3QGC - chains A and B; structure by X-ray diffraction, 1.90 A resolution.

Chain A:
Name: Fem-3 mRNA-binding factor 2
Organism: Caenorhabditis elegans
Notes: fragment: PUM-HD domain, rsidues 164-575
Reference sequence: Q09312 (FBF2_CAEEL); residues 164-575 here = UniProt positions 164-575
Amino-acid sequence (413 residues; numbered 163 to 575; the number before each row is that of its first residue):
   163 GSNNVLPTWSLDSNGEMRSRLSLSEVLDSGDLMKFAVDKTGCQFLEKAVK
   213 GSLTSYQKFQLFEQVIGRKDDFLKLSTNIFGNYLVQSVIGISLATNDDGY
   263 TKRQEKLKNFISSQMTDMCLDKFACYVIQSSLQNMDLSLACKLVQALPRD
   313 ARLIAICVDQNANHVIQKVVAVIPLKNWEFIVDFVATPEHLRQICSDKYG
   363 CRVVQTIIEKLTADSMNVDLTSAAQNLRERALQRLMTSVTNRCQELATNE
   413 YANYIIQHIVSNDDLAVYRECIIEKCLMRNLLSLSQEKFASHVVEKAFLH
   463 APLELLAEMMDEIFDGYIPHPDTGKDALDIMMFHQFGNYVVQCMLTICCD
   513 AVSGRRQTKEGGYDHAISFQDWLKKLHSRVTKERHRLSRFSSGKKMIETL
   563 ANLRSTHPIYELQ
Not modelled in the structure: 163-167, 568-575
Differences from the reference sequence: expression tag (163); engineered mutation Tyr288 (Arg in Q09312)
Curated features (UniProtKB/Swiss-Prot):
  - site: Tyr479 (Interacts with lst-1)
  - mutagenesis: Cys363 (C363A: Increases binding affinity for 8 nt target RNA by comparison with 9 nt target; when associated with only Y-364, or with Y-364 and A- or S-367 ...), Arg364 (R364Y: Abolishes binding affinity for both 8 and 9 nt target RNAs ...), Gln367 (Q367A/S: Increases binding specificity for 8 nt RNA target when associated with A- or S-363 and Y-364), Leu444 (L444A: Does not affect binding to lst-1), Gln448 (Q448G: Slightly reduces binding to lst-1), His454 (H454A: Reduces binding affinity to 9 nt target RNA; H454Y/F/W/N/R: Switches nucleotide specificity at positions +2 and +3 in the RNA target), Tyr479 to Thr485 (Abrogates binding to lst-1), Tyr479 (Y479A: Reduces thermal stability and disrupts interaction with lst-1; Y479G/A/V/Q/F/R: Abrogates binding to lst-1), Ile480 (I480A: Does not affect binding to lst-1), Pro481 (P481A: Does not affect binding to lst-1), His482 (H482A: Does not affect binding to lst-1), Pro483 (P483G: Does not affect binding to lst-1), 3 further mutagenesis entries in UniProt
Disulfides: Cys405-Cys438
From the paper describing this entry:
  - binding site for the 9-nt RNA strand (chain B): Tyr288
  - mutagenesis - H454A (Kd of 24 +/- 2.1 nM): decreased binding to WT RNA
  - mutagenesis - H454A: decreased stability
  - specificity-determining residues: His454
  - mutagenesis - H454R: decreased binding to position +2
  - mutagenesis - H454N: decreased binding to position +3

Chain B:
Molecule: 9-nt RNA strand
Sequence (9 nucleotides; numbered 1 to 9; the number before each row is that of its first residue):
     1 UGUGCCUUA

How chain A and chain B interact:
Residue-residue contacts (44):
  Lys201(A) - A9(B)  hydrogen bond to the sugar
  Glu208(A) - A9(B)  base contact
  Ile241(A) - U8(B)  base contact
  Phe242(A) - A9(B)  sugar contact
  Asn244(A) - U8(B)  hydrogen bond to the base
  Tyr245(A) - U8(B)  hydrogen bond to the base
  Tyr245(A) - A9(B)  stacking on the base
  Gln248(A) - U8(B)  hydrogen bond to the base
  Phe285(A) - U8(B)  base contact
  Tyr288(A) - U7(B)  hydrogen bond to the base
  Tyr288(A) - U8(B)  stacking on the base
  Gln291(A) - U7(B)  hydrogen bond to the base
  Gln322(A) - U7(B)  base contact
  Asn323(A) - U7(B)  base contact
  His326(A) - C6(B)  sugar contact
  His326(A) - U7(B)  stacking on the base
  Lys360(A) - G4(B)  sugar contact
  Lys360(A) - C5(B)  sugar contact
  Tyr361(A) - C5(B)  sugar contact
  Cys363(A) - G4(B)  base contact
  Arg364(A) - G4(B)  base contact
  Arg364(A) - C5(B)  hydrogen bond to the base
  Glu412(A) - U3(B)  base contact
  Tyr413(A) - G4(B)  sugar contact
  Asn415(A) - U3(B)  hydrogen bond to the base
  Tyr416(A) - U3(B)  hydrogen bond to the base
  Tyr416(A) - G4(B)  stacking on the base
  Gln419(A) - U3(B)  hydrogen bond to the base
  Lys450(A) - G2(B)  hydrogen bond to the sugar
  Lys450(A) - U3(B)  salt bridge to the phosphate
  Phe451(A) - U3(B)  base contact
  Ser453(A) - G2(B)  hydrogen bond to the base
  His454(A) - G2(B)  base contact
  His454(A) - U3(B)  stacking on the base
  Glu457(A) - G2(B)  hydrogen bond to the base
  Gln497(A) - U1(B)  base contact
  Phe498(A) - G2(B)  sugar contact
  Asn500(A) - U1(B)  hydrogen bond to the base
  Tyr501(A) - U1(B)  hydrogen bond to the base
  Tyr501(A) - G2(B)  stacking on the base
  Gln504(A) - U1(B)  hydrogen bond to the base
  Ser553(A) - U1(B)  base contact
  Ser554(A) - U1(B)  base contact
  Lys557(A) - U1(B)  hydrogen bond to the base
Also at the interface, not in a pair above, chain A (36 interface residues in all): Cys204

Overview:
The interface between chain A and chain B involves 36 residues on one side and 9 on the other, with 17
hydrogen bonds, 1 salt bridge and 6 aromatic stacking contacts. Among the polar pairs are Asn244(A)-U8(B),
Tyr245(A)-U8(B) and Gln248(A)-U8(B). From the paper: a binding site for the 9-nt RNA strand (chain B) at
Tyr288(A); H454A of chain A reduces binding to WT RNA; 3 substitutions were tested in all.
Chain A is Fem-3 mRNA-binding factor 2 (Caenorhabditis elegans) and chain B is a 9-nt RNA strand; the
structure, Crystal structure of FBF-2 R288Y mutant in complex with gld-1 FBEa A7U mutant, was determined by
X-ray diffraction (same publication as 3QG9 and 3QGB).
